PDB entry 2UUA | X-ray diffraction, 2.90 A resolution | chains A and Q of the 23 polymer chains in the assembly

[Chain A]
Molecule: 16S RRNA
From: Thermus thermophilus
Sequence (1522 nucleotides; row label = number of the first residue in the row; note: 47 numbers in that range are skipped by the numbering (no residue carries them; nothing is unmodelled there); a row labelled like 189A-189L holds insertion residues (189A, then the next letters in order); numbering starts at 0):
     0 UUUGUUGGAGAGUUUGAUCCUGGCUCAGGGUGAACGCUGGCGGCGUGCCU
    50 AAGACAUGCAAGUCGUGCGGGCCG
    76 CGGGGUUUU
    88 ACUCCG
    96 UGGUCAGCGGCGGACGGGUGAGUAACGCGUGGGU
  129A G
   130 ACCUACCCGGAAGAGGGGGACAACCCGGGGAAACUCGGGCUAAUCCCCCA
   180 UGUGGACCCG
189A-189L CCCCUUGGGGUG
   190 UGUCCAAAGGGCUUU
   216 GCCCGCUUCCGGAUGGGCCCGCGUCCCAUCAGCUAGUUGGUGGGGUAAUG
   266 GCCCACCAAGGCGACGACGGGUAGCCGGUCUGAGAGGAUGGCCGGCCACA
   316 GGGGCACUGAGACACGGGCCCCACUCCUACGGGAGGCAGCAGUUAGGAAU
   366 CUUCCGCAAUGGGCGCAAGCCUGACGGAGCGACGCCGCUUGGAGGAAGAA
   416 GCCCUUCGGGGUGUAAACUCCUGA
   441 ACCCGGGACGAAACCCCC
   460 GA
   470 CGAGGGGA
   479 CUGACGGUACCGGGGUAA
   498 UAGCGCCGGCCAACUCCGUGCCAGCAGCCGCGGUAAUACGGAGGGCGCGA
   548 GCGUUACCCGGAUUCACUGGGCGUAAAGGGCGUGUAGGCGGCCUGGGGCG
   598 UCCCAUGUGAAAGACCACGGCUCAACCGUGGGGGAGCGUGGGAUACGCUC
   648 AGGCUAGACGGUGGGAGAGGGUGGUGGAAUUCCCGGAGUAGCGGUGAAAU
   698 GCGCAGAUACCGGGAGGAACGCCGAUGGCGAAGGCAGCCACCUGGUCCAC
   748 CCGUGACGCUGAGGCGCGAAAGCGUGGGGAGCAAACCGGAUUAGAUACCC
   798 GGGUAGUCCACGCCCUAAACGAUGCGCGCUAGGUCUCUGGGUCU
   848 CCUGGGGGCCGAAGCUAACGCGUUAAGCGCGCCGCCUGGGGAGUACGGCC
   898 GCAAGGCUGAAACUCAAAGGAAUUGACGGGGGCCCGCACAAGCGGUGGAG
   948 CAUGUGGUUUAAUUCGAAGCAACGCGAAGAACCUUACCAGGCCUUGACAU
   998 GCUA
 1001A G
  1002 GGAACCCGGGUGAAAGCCUGGGGUGCCCC
1030A-1030D GCGA
  1031 GGGGAGCCCUAGCACAGGUGCUGCAUGGCCGUCGUCAGCUCGUGCCGUGA
  1081 GGUGUUGGGUUAAGUCCCGCAACGAGCGCAACCCCCGCCGUUAGUUGCCA
  1131 GCGGUUCGGCCGGGCACUCUAACGGGACUGCCCGCG
  1168 AAAGCGGGAGGAAGGAGGGGACGACGUCUGGUCAGCAUGGCCCUUACGGC
  1218 CUGGGCGACACACGUGCUACAAUGCCCACUACAAAGCGAUGCCACCCGGC
  1268 AACGGGGAGCUAAUCGCAAAAAGGUGGGCCCAGUUCGGAUUGGGGUCUGC
  1318 AACCCGACCCCAUGAAGCCGGAAUCGCUAGUAAUCGCGGAUCAGCC
 1363A A
  1364 UGCCGCGGUGAAUACGUUCCCGGGCCUUGUACACACCGCCCGUCACGCCA
  1414 UGGGAGCGGGCUCUACCCGAAGUCGCCGG
1442A-1442B GA
  1443 GCCUA
  1452 C
  1456 GGGCAGGCGCCGAGGGUAGGGCCCGUGACUGGGGCGAAGUCGUAACAAGG
  1506 UAGCUGUACCGGAAGGUGCGGCUGGA
 1531A U
  1535 C
1531C-1531D AC
  1538 C
  1532 UC
  1539 CUUUCU
Not modelled in the structure: 0-4, 1531A, 1535, 1531C-1531D, 1538
Bound ions: Mg2+ site 1: U12, G21, G22; Mg2+ site 2: U12, C526, A914; Mg2+ site 3: G15, U920; Mg2+ site 4 near G21 (its only coordinating residue here); Mg2+ site 5: A33, C398; Mg2+ site 6: U37, G38; Mg2+ site 7: C48, G115; Mg2+ site 8 near A53 (its only coordinating residue here); Mg2+ site 9: A59, U387; Mg2+ site 10: G61, U62, G105; Mg2+ site 11: G69, G70, U99; Mg2+ site 12: A116, G117, G289; 95 more Mg2+ sites not listed; 20 more K+ sites not listed
Ligand contacts: paromomycin (PAR): G1405, U1406, C1407, A1408, C1409, G1489, C1490, G1491, A1492, A1493, G1494, U1495, C1496

[Chain Q]
Molecule: 30S ribosomal protein S17
From: Thermus thermophilus
Reference sequence: Q5SHP7 (RS17_THET8); residues 2-105 here correspond to UniProt positions 1-104 (UniProt number = residue number - 1)
Amino-acid sequence (105 residues; each row starts with the number of its first residue):
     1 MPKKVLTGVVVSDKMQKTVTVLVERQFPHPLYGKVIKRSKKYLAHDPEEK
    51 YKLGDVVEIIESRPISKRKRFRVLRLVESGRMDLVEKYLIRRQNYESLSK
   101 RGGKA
Not modelled in the structure: 1
Bound ions: Mg2+ site 1: Asp13, Met15, Glu49; Mg2+ site 2: Tyr32 (shared with A563(A) of chain A); Mg2+ site 3: Ser39 (shared with C280(A) of chain A); Mg2+ site 4: Ile65 (shared with G266(A) of chain A)

[Chain A / chain Q interface]
Residue-residue contacts - 97 pairs, chain A then chain Q:
  G127(A) - Pro2(Q)  hydrogen bond to the sugar
  G127(A) - Glu61(Q)  hydrogen bond to the base
  G128(A) - Pro2(Q)  sugar contact
  G128(A) - Lys3(Q)  hydrogen bond to the sugar
  G128(A) - Glu61(Q)  sugar contact
  U129(A) - Lys3(Q)  salt bridge to the phosphate
  A130(A) - Arg63(Q)  salt bridge to the phosphate
  A130(A) - Pro64(Q)  base contact
  U189F(A) - Ser62(Q)  base contact
  U189F(A) - Arg63(Q)  hydrogen bond to the base
  U189F(A) - Arg72(Q)  hydrogen bond to the base
  G189G(A) - Arg63(Q)  base contact
  C234(A) - Pro64(Q)  sugar contact
  C234(A) - Arg70(Q)  sugar contact
  C235(A) - Glu61(Q)  sugar contact
  C235(A) - Arg70(Q)  sugar contact
  C235(A) - Phe71(Q)  sugar contact
  G236(A) - Lys40(Q)  salt bridge to the phosphate
  G236(A) - Tyr42(Q)  hydrogen bond to the phosphate
  C237(A) - Arg25(Q)  hydrogen bond to the phosphate
  C237(A) - Lys40(Q)  salt bridge to the phosphate
  C237(A) - Tyr42(Q)  phosphate contact
  G238(A) - Arg25(Q)  salt bridge to the phosphate
  A246(A) - Ser99(Q)  sugar contact
  G247(A) - Glu96(Q)  base contact
  G247(A) - Ser99(Q)  hydrogen bond to the phosphate
  G247(A) - Lys100(Q)  hydrogen bond to the phosphate
  G247(A) - Arg101(Q)  phosphate contact
  U253(A) - Met15(Q)  hydrogen bond to the sugar
  U253(A) - Lys67(Q)  salt bridge to the phosphate
  U253(A) - Arg68(Q)  phosphate contact
  G254(A) - Met15(Q)  sugar contact
  G254(A) - Gln16(Q)  hydrogen bond to the sugar
  G254(A) - Thr18(Q)  hydrogen bond to the sugar
  G254(A) - Ser66(Q)  hydrogen bond to the phosphate
  G254(A) - Lys67(Q)  phosphate contact
  G254(A) - Arg68(Q)  phosphate contact
  G254(A) - Lys69(Q)  hydrogen bond to the phosphate
  G255(A) - Gln16(Q)  hydrogen bond to the sugar
  G255(A) - Lys17(Q)  phosphate contact
  G255(A) - Ile65(Q)  phosphate contact
  G255(A) - Ser66(Q)  phosphate contact
  G255(A) - Lys69(Q)  salt bridge to the phosphate
  U256(A) - Lys17(Q)  salt bridge to the phosphate
  U264(A) - Arg63(Q)  sugar contact
  U264(A) - Pro64(Q)  hydrogen bond to the sugar
  G265(A) - Pro64(Q)  sugar contact
  G265(A) - Ile65(Q)  phosphate contact
  G265(A) - Ser66(Q)  sugar contact
  G265(A) - Lys67(Q)  hydrogen bond to the sugar
  G266(A) - Lys67(Q)  phosphate contact
  C267(A) - Lys67(Q)  salt bridge to the phosphate
  A273(A) - Gln16(Q)  sugar contact
  G275(A) - Lys14(Q)  sugar contact
  G275(A) - Met15(Q)  sugar contact
  G276(A) - Ser12(Q)  hydrogen bond to the phosphate
  G276(A) - Met15(Q)  sugar contact
  G276(A) - Thr20(Q)  phosphate contact
  G276(A) - Arg68(Q)  hydrogen bond to the sugar
  C277(A) - Lys41(Q)  salt bridge to the phosphate
  C277(A) - Leu43(Q)  phosphate contact
  C277(A) - Arg68(Q)  salt bridge to the phosphate
  C277(A) - Arg92(Q)  base contact
  G278(A) - Lys41(Q)  salt bridge to the phosphate
  G278(A) - Arg92(Q)  base contact
  G278(A) - Tyr95(Q)  base contact
  G278(A) - Glu96(Q)  base contact
  A279(A) - Arg91(Q)  salt bridge to the phosphate
  A279(A) - Tyr95(Q)  hydrogen bond to the phosphate
  A279(A) - Leu98(Q)  base contact
  C280(A) - Glu24(Q)  base contact
  C280(A) - Lys37(Q)  base contact
  C280(A) - Arg38(Q)  hydrogen bond to the sugar
  C280(A) - Ser39(Q)  hydrogen bond to the base
  C280(A) - Arg91(Q)  hydrogen bond to the base
  C564(A) - Leu31(Q)  sugar contact
  C564(A) - Tyr32(Q)  sugar contact
  U582(A) - Asn94(Q)  hydrogen bond to the sugar
  A583(A) - Asn94(Q)  hydrogen bond to the sugar
  G585(A) - Lys34(Q)  hydrogen bond to the phosphate
  G585(A) - Lys37(Q)  salt bridge to the phosphate
  C586(A) - Lys34(Q)  salt bridge to the phosphate
  G597(A) - Gln26(Q)  sugar contact
  G597(A) - Val35(Q)  sugar contact
  U598(A) - Pro28(Q)  phosphate contact
  G635(A) - Pro2(Q)  sugar contact
  U636(A) - Pro2(Q)  phosphate contact
  A759(A) - Asn94(Q)  base contact
  G760(A) - Asn94(Q)  hydrogen bond to the base
  G760(A) - Ser97(Q)  hydrogen bond to the base
  G760(A) - Leu98(Q)  sugar contact
  G760(A) - Ala105(Q)  base contact
  G761(A) - Lys104(Q)  hydrogen bond to the sugar
  G761(A) - Ala105(Q)  base contact
  C762(A) - Ala105(Q)  sugar contact
  C879(A) - Lys34(Q)  salt bridge to the phosphate
  C896(A) - Lys100(Q)  salt bridge to the phosphate
Interface residues without a listed pair, chain A (54 interface residues in all): U252, C272, A300, G301, G581, G584, C596, G644, C645, C647, G895
Interface residues without a listed pair, chain Q (54 interface residues in all): Lys4, His45, Arg81, Lys87, Ile90, Gly103

[Summary]
Chain A and chain Q each contribute 54 residues to their interface; the contacts include 29 hydrogen bonds and
17 salt bridges. Among the polar pairs are G127(A)-Glu61(Q), U189F(A)-Arg63(Q) and U189F(A)-Arg72(Q). Bound to
chain A: paromomycin. U12(A), G21(A) and G22(A) coordinate Mg2+ site 1.
Here chain A is 16S RRNA and chain Q is 30S ribosomal protein S17, both from Thermus thermophilus. Entry 2UUA
(Structure of the Thermus thermophilus 30S ribosomal subunit complexed with a Valine-ASL with cmo5U in
position ...) was determined by X-ray diffraction (same publication as 2UUC, 2UU9 and 2UUB).
